PDB entry 6EH1 | electron microscopy, 7.25 A resolution (low resolution: residue-level contacts below are approximate; hydrogen-bond / salt-bridge calls are withheld) | chains B and D of the 4 polymer chains in the assembly

== Chain B ==
Molecule: structural protein VP2
From: Sacbrood virus
UniProt: A0A223DN66 (A0A223DN66_9VIRU); residues 61-239 here correspond to UniProt positions 213-391 (UniProt number = residue number + 152)
Amino-acid sequence (179 residues; each row starts with the number of its first residue):
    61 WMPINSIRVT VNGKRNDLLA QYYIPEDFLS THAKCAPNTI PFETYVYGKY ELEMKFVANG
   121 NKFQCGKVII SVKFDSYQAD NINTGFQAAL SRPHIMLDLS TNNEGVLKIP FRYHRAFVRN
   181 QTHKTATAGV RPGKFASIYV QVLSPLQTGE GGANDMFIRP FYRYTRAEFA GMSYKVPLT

== Chain D ==
Molecule: minor capsid protein MiCP
From: Sacbrood virus
UniProt: Q9IGK7 (Q9IGK7_9VIRU); residues 1-26 here correspond to UniProt positions 304-329 (UniProt number = residue number + 303)
Amino-acid sequence (26 residues; each row starts with the number of its first residue):
     1 DNPHRFLPAN VSNRWNEYSS AYLPRV

== Interface between chain B and chain D ==
Contacting residue pairs (17):
  N76(B) with V26(D)
  L78(B) with L23(D); R25(D); V26(D)
  L79(B) with L23(D)
  Q81(B) with S20(D); Y22(D); R25(D)
  Y83(B) with Y18(D)
  Y137(B) with E17(D)
  D140(B) with R25(D)
  N141(B) with R25(D)
  T144(B) with R25(D)
  R191(B) with W15(D); N16(D); E17(D)
  Y199(B) with R25(D)
Other interface residues (no listed pair), chain B (16 interface residues in all): A80, D87, Q138, T182, K194
Other interface residues (no listed pair), chain D (10 interface residues in all): S19

== Overview ==
16 residues of chain B and 10 residues of chain D are in contact.
Chain B is structural protein VP2 and chain D is minor capsid protein MiCP, both from Sacbrood virus; the
structure, Sacbrood virus of honeybee - expansion state II, was determined by electron microscopy (same
publication as 5LSF, 5OYP, 6EGV, 6EGX and 6EIW).
